Entry 2XOI (X-ray diffraction, 1.72 A resolution); this record covers chain A.

== Chain A ==
Protein: Ribonuclease pancreatic
Organism: Bos taurus
Notes: EC 3.1.27.5
Reference sequence: P61823 (RNAS1_BOVIN); residues 1-124 here correspond to UniProt positions 27-150 (UniProt number = residue number + 26)
Chain sequence (124 residues; row label = number of the first residue in the row):
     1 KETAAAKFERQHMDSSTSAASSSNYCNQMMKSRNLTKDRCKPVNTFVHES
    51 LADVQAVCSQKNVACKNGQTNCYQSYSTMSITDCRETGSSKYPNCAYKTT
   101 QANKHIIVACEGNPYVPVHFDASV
Unresolved in the structure: 1
Disulfide bonds: C26-C84, C40-C95, C58-C110, C65-C72
Small-molecule neighbours: SFB ((2S,3S,4R,5R)-5-(6-aminopurin-9-yl)-N-[[(2S,3S,4R,5R)-5-(2,4-dioxopyrimidin-1-yl)-4-hydroxy-2-(hydroxymethyl)oxolan-3-yl]methylsulfonyl]-3,4-dihydroxy-oxolane-2-carboxamide): H12, K41, V43, N44, T45, C65, N67, Q69, N71, C72, A109, E111, V118, H119, F120, D121, A122, S123
Curated features (UniProtKB/Swiss-Prot):
  - active site: H12 (Proton acceptor), H119 (Proton donor)
  - binding site (substrate): K7, R10, K41 to T45, K66, R85
  - glycosylation: K1 (N-linked (Glc) (glycation) lysine), K7 (N-linked (Glc) (glycation) lysine), N34 (N-linked (GlcNAc...) asparagine), K37 (N-linked (Glc) (glycation) lysine), K41 (N-linked (Glc) (glycation) lysine)
Reported in the primary citation:
  - binding site for SFB: N71, H119, D121

== Overview ==
Bound to chain A: compound SFB. From UniProt: active-site residues H12 and H119 and 9 substrate-binding
residues. From the paper: a binding site for SFB at N71, H119 and D121.
Chain A is Ribonuclease pancreatic (Bos taurus); the structure, Functional and Structural Analyses of
N-Acylsulfonamide-Linked Dinucleoside Inhibitors of Ribonuclease A, was determined by X-ray diffraction (same
publication as 2XOG).
